6QK0 - chains A and B; structure by X-ray diffraction, 2.09 A resolution.

Chain A (and B):
Name: Ribonucleotide reductase small subunit
Source organism: Geobacillus kaustophilus (strain HTA426)
Notes: EC 1.17.4.1; chain B of this document is another copy of the same molecule, construct and numbering; everything in this record applies to it too
Reference sequence: Q5KW80 (Q5KW80_GEOKA); residue numbers follow UniProt; this construct covers 1-302
Sequence (316 residues; row label = number of the first residue in the row; numbers below 1 keep their minus sign (Met-13 is residue -13)):
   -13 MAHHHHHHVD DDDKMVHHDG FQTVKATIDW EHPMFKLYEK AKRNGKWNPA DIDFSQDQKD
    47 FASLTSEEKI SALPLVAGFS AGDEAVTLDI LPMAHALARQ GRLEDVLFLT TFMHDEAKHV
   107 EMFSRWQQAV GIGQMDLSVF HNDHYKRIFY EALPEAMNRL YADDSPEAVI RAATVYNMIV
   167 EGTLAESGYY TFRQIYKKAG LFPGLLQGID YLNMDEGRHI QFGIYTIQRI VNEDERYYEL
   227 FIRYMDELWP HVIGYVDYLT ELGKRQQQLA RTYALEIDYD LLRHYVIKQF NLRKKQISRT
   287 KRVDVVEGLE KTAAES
Not modelled in the structure: -13 to 7, 288-302 (chain B: -13 to 3, 68-72, 252-262, 287-302)
Construct notes: initiating methionine (-13); expression tag (-12 to 0); engineered mutation Asp69 (Glu in Q5KW80)
Ion coordination: Mn2+: Asp69, Glu102, His105, Glu202 (together with palmitic acid); Fe2+ site 1: Glu102, Glu167, Glu202, His205 (together with palmitic acid); Fe2+ site 2 near His130 (its only coordinating residue here)
What the authors report for this chain:
  - conformationally variable residues (side-chain flip): Tyr175
  - Fe2+ coordination: Glu202
  - mutagenesis - E69D: decreased binding to Fe2+
  - mutagenesis - E69D: decreased binding to FeII
  - mutagenesis - E69D: decreased catalytic activity
  - mutagenesis - E69D: decreased binding to Mn/Fe cofactor

How chain A and chain B interact:
Pairs across the interface - 96 pairs, chain A then chain B:
  Gln8(A) with Gln120(B); Met121(B)
  Thr9(A) with Gln120(B), hydrogen bond (backbone-backbone)
  Val10(A) with Gln120(B), hydrogen bond (backbone-backbone); Met121(B); Asp122(B)
  Ala12(A) with Gly119(B)
  Thr13(A) with Ser110(B)
  Ile14(A) with Glu107(B); Ser110(B)
  Trp16(A) with Ser110(B); Arg111(B); Gln114(B)
  Phe21(A) with Arg111(B)
  Tyr24(A) with His100(B); Ala103(B); Lys104(B); Glu107(B), hydrogen bond
  Glu25(A) with Ala36(B); Glu107(B); Arg111(B), salt bridge
  Lys28(A) with Asn34(B), hydrogen bond; His100(B); Glu107(B), salt bridge
  Arg29(A) with Asn34(B); Ala36(B); Asp37(B), salt bridge
  Lys32(A) with Lys32(B), hydrogen bond (backbone-side chain)
  Asn34(A) with Lys28(B), hydrogen bond; Arg29(B)
  Ala36(A) with Glu25(B); Arg29(B)
  Asp37(A) with Arg29(B), salt bridge
  Ser66(A) with Thr9(B), hydrogen bond (backbone-side chain)
  Ala67(A) with Phe7(B), hydrophobic; Val10(B)
  Glu70(A) with Phe7(B); Gln8(B), hydrogen bond (side chain-backbone); Thr9(B), hydrogen bond
  Ala71(A) with Phe7(B), hydrophobic
  Leu74(A) with His4(B)
  Asp75(A) with His4(B), salt bridge
  Leu77(A) with Leu77(B), hydrophobic; Ala80(B); His81(B)
  Ala80(A) with Leu77(B)
  His81(A) with Leu77(B); Tyr147(B), hydrogen bond
  Val92(A) with Leu74(B), hydrophobic
  Leu93(A) with Ala103(B), hydrophobic
  Thr96(A) with Leu74(B); Met99(B); His100(B), hydrogen bond; Ala103(B)
  Thr97(A) with His100(B)
  Met99(A) with Thr96(B); Met99(B), hydrophobic
  His100(A) with Tyr24(B); Lys28(B); Thr96(B), hydrogen bond; Thr97(B)
  Ala103(A) with Tyr24(B); Leu93(B), hydrophobic; Thr96(B)
  Lys104(A) with Tyr24(B), hydrogen bond (backbone-side chain)
  Val106(A) with Thr9(B)
  Glu107(A) with Ile14(B); Tyr24(B), hydrogen bond; Glu25(B); Lys28(B), salt bridge
  Ser110(A) with Thr9(B); Thr13(B); Ile14(B), hydrogen bond (side chain-backbone); Trp16(B)
  Arg111(A) with Trp16(B); Phe21(B); Glu25(B), salt bridge
  Gln113(A) with Thr9(B)
  Gln114(A) with Thr13(B); Trp16(B), hydrogen bond
  Gly119(A) with Ala12(B); Thr13(B)
  Gln120(A) with Lys11(B)
  Met121(A) with Val10(B)
  Asp122(A) with Val10(B); Lys11(B)
  Leu123(A) with Val10(B), hydrogen bond (backbone-backbone)
  Ser124(A) with Val10(B); Lys11(B)
  Phe135(A) with His4(B)
  Tyr136(A) with His4(B), hydrogen bond (backbone-backbone); Asp5(B); Phe7(B), hydrophobic
  Pro140(A) with His4(B)
  Tyr147(A) with His81(B), hydrogen bond; Tyr147(B), hydrophobic
Other interface residues (no listed pair), chain A (56 interface residues in all): Lys11, Trp33, Pro35, Ala63, Thr73, His127, Asn144
Other interface residues (no listed pair), chain B (46 interface residues in all): Gly6, Pro35, Ala84, Leu89, Val92, Val106

Overview:
56 residues of chain A face 46 of chain B across their interface, with 19 hydrogen bonds and 7 salt bridges.
Among the polar pairs are Glu25(A)-Arg111(B), Lys28(A)-Glu107(B) and Arg29(A)-Asp37(B). Asp69(A), Glu102(A),
His105(A) and Glu202(A) coordinate Mn2+. The paper reports that E69D of chain A reduces binding to Fe2+; Fe2+
coordination by Glu202(A).
Chain A and chain B are both Ribonucleotide reductase small subunit (Geobacillus kaustophilus (strain
HTA426)); the structure, R2-like ligand-binding oxidase E69D mutant with anaerobically reconstituted Mn/Fe
cofactor, was determined by X-ray diffraction, deposited together with 6QK1, 6QK2 and 6QJV.
